Entry 5VZY (X-ray diffraction, 2.32 A resolution); this record covers chains L and A of the 3 polymer chains in the assembly.

# Chain L
Molecule: Crenezumab Fab light chain, Immunoblobulin light chain
From: Homo sapiens
UniProtKB: Q0KKI6 (Q0KKI6_HUMAN); residues 105-214 here correspond to UniProt positions 110-219 (UniProt number = residue number + 5)
Chain sequence (219 residues; each row starts with the number of its first residue; a row labelled like 27A-27E holds insertion residues (27A, then the next letters in order)):
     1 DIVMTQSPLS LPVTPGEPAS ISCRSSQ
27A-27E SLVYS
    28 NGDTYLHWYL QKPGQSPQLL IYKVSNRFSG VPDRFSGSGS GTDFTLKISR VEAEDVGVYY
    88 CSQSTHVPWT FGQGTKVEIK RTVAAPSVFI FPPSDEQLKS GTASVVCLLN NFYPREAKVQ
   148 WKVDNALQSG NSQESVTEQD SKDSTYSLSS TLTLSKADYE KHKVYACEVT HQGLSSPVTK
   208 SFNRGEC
Disordered / not traced: 214
Disulfides: Cys-23/Cys-88, Cys-134/Cys-194

# Chain A
Molecule: Amyloid beta A4 protein
From: Homo sapiens
UniProtKB: P05067 (A4_HUMAN); residues 11-25 here correspond to UniProt positions 682-696 (UniProt number = residue number + 671)
Chain sequence (15 residues; each row starts with the number of its first residue):
    11 EVHHQKLVFF AEDVG
Disordered / not traced: 11-12, 25
Reported in the primary citation:
  - mutagenesis - D23A: decreased binding to Crenezumab Fab heavy chain, Immunoglobulin gamma-1 heavy chain

# Interface between chain L and chain A
Pairs across the interface (15):
  Tyr-27D(L) / Ala-21(A)  hydrogen bond (side chain-backbone)
  Tyr-32(L) / Val-18(A)
  Tyr-32(L) / Phe-19(A)
  Tyr-32(L) / Val-24(A)
  His-34(L) / Phe-19(A)
  Tyr-36(L) / Phe-19(A)
  Leu-46(L) / Leu-17(A)  hydrophobic
  Tyr-49(L) / Leu-17(A)  hydrophobic
  Phe-55(L) / Leu-17(A)  hydrophobic
  Ser-91(L) / Phe-19(A)  hydrogen bond (side chain-backbone)
  Ser-91(L) / Phe-20(A)
  Ser-91(L) / Ala-21(A)  hydrogen bond (backbone-backbone)
  Thr-92(L) / Ala-21(A)
  Val-94(L) / Glu-22(A)
  Trp-96(L) / Phe-20(A)  hydrophobic
Also at the interface, not in a pair above, chain L (13 interface residues in all): Asn-28, Ser-56
Also at the interface, not in a pair above, chain A (9 interface residues in all): His-13, Gln-15
From the paper, about this interface:
  - residue pairs: His-34(L)/Phe-19(A) (pi stacking), Ser-56(L)/His-13(A) (water-mediated contact), Ser-91(L)/Phe-19(A), Trp-96(L)/Phe-19(A) (pi stacking), Phe-20(A)/Trp-96(L) (pi stacking)
  - epitope / paratope residues, chain L: Tyr-32(L), His-34(L), Ser-56(L), Trp-96(L)
  - hot spots on chain L (mutagenesis) - Y32A: decreased binding to Amyloid beta A4 protein (chain A)
  - epitope / paratope residues, chain A: His-13(A), Phe-19(A), Phe-20(A)

# In short
The interface between chain L and chain A involves 13 residues on one side and 9 on the other, with 3 hydrogen
bonds. Among the polar pairs are Tyr-27D(L)/Ala-21(A), Ser-91(L)/Phe-19(A) and Ser-91(L)/Ala-21(A). The
authors report pi stacking between His-34(L) and Phe-19(A), Trp-96(L) and Phe-19(A) and Phe-20(A) and
Trp-96(L); a water-mediated contact between Ser-56(L) and His-13(A); a contact between Ser-91(L) and
Phe-19(A). From the paper: D23A of chain A reduces binding to Crenezumab Fab heavy chain, Immunoglobulin
gamma-1 heavy chain; epitope/paratope residues Tyr-32(L), His-34(L) and His-13(A) among others.
Chain L is Crenezumab Fab light chain, Immunoblobulin light chain and chain A is Amyloid beta A4 protein, both
from Homo sapiens; the structure, Crystal structure of crenezumab Fab in complex with Abeta, was determined by
X-ray diffraction.
